8RSM - chain A; structure by X-ray diffraction, 1.87 A resolution.

[Chain A]
Protein: Protein-ADP-ribose hydrolase
Organism: Streptococcus pyogenes
Notes: EC 3.2.1.-
UniProtKB: Q99ZI6 (ADPRH_STRP1); residue numbers follow UniProt; this construct covers 1-270
Chain sequence (274 residues; numbered -3 to 270; the number before each row is that of its first residue; numbers below 1 keep their minus sign (Gly-3 is residue -3)):
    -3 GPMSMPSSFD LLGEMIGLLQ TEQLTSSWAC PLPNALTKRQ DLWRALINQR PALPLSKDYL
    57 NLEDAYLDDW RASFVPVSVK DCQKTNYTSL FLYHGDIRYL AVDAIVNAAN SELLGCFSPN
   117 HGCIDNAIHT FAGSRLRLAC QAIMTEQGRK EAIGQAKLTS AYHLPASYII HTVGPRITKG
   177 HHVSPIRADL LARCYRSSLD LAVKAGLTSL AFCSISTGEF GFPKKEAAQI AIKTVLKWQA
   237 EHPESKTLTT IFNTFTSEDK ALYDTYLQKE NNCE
Disordered / not traced: -3 to 0, 20-31, 267-270
Construct notes: expression tag (-3 to 0)
Bound ions: Zn2+: Cys112, His117, Cys119 (together with Adenosine-5-Diphosphoribose)
Small-molecule neighbours: Adenosine-5-Diphosphoribose (AR6; [(2R,3S,4R,5R)-5-(6-aminopurin-9-yl)-3,4-dihydroxy-oxolan-2-yl]methyl [hydroxy-[[(2R,3S,4R,5S)-3,4,5-trihydroxyoxolan-2-yl]methoxy]phosphoryl] hydrogen phosphate): Gly91, Asp92, Ile93, Ala104, Ala105, Asn106, Gly111, Cys112, His117, Gly118, Cys119, Ile120, Asp121, Ala123, Cys209, Ser210, Ile211, Ser212, Thr213, Gly214, Glu215, Phe216, Lys220, Asn249, Phe251, Thr252, Asp255
UniProt features mapped onto this chain:
  - binding site (ADP-D-ribose): Asp92, Ile93, Asn106, Cys119, Ile120, Asp121, Ser212, Thr213, Gly214, Glu215, Phe216
  - binding site (Zn(2+)): Cys112, His117, Cys119
Reported in the primary citation:
  - binding site for Adenosine-5-Diphosphoribose: Asp92, Thr213, Phe216, Phe251
  - mutagenesis - H117Y: abolished catalytic activity
  - conformationally variable residues (side-chain flip): Phe216

[Overview]
Ligands of chain A: Adenosine-5-Diphosphoribose. Cys112, His117 and Cys119 coordinate Zn2+. Curated annotation
(UniProt) lists 11 ADP-D-ribose-binding residues and 3 Zn2+-binding residues. The paper reports a binding site
for Adenosine-5-Diphosphoribose at Asp92, Thr213 and Phe216 among others; H117Y abolishes catalytic activity.
Chain A is Protein-ADP-ribose hydrolase (Streptococcus pyogenes); the structure, Crystal structure of
Streptococcus pyogenes macrodomain in complex with ADP-ribose, was determined by X-ray diffraction, deposited
together with 8RSI, 8RSJ, 8RSK, 8RSL and 8RSN.
